2ZQY - chains B and D of the 4 polymer chains in the assembly; structure by X-ray diffraction, 2.60 A resolution.

[Chain B (and D)]
Molecule: L-lactate dehydrogenase
From: Lactobacillus casei
Notes: EC 1.1.1.27; chain D of this document is another copy of the same molecule, construct and numbering; everything in this record applies to it too
UniProt: P00343 (LDH_LACCA); the author numbering skips numbers that UniProt does not, so the offset changes along the chain: 12-73 = UniProt 1-62; 75-338 = UniProt 63-326
Chain sequence (326 residues; row label = number of the first residue in the row; note: 1 number in that range is skipped by the numbering (no residue carries it; nothing is unmodelled there)):
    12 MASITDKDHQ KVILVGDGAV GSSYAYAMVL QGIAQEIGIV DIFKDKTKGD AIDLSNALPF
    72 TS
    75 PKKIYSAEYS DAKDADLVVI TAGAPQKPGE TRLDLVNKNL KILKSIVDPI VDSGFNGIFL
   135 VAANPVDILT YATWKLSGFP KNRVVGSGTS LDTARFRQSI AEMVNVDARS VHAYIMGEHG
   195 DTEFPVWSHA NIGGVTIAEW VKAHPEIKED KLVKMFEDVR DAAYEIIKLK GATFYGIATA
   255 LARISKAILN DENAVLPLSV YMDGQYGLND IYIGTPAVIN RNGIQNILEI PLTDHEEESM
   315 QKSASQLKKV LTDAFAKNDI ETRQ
Unresolved in the structure: 12-20, 330-338 (chain D: 12-20, 100-102, 330-338)
UniProt features mapped onto this chain:
  - active site: His-193 (Proton acceptor)
  - binding site (NAD(+)): Val-31, Asp-52, Lys-57, Tyr-83, Gly-97, Ala-98, Ser-119, Ala-136 to Asn-138, Ser-161
  - binding site (substrate): Gln-100, Arg-106, Asn-138 to Asp-141, Asp-166 to Arg-169, Thr-247
  - binding site (beta-D-fructose 1,6-bisphosphate): Arg-171, Arg-183 to His-186
  - modified residue: Tyr-238 (Phosphotyrosine)

[Interface between chain B and chain D]
Pairs across the interface - 77 pairs, chain B then chain D:
  Ser-33(B) / Tyr-249(D)  hydrogen bond
  Ser-34(B) / Tyr-37(D)
  Ser-34(B) / Tyr-249(D)
  Tyr-37(B) / Ser-34(D)
  Tyr-37(B) / Tyr-37(D)  hydrophobic
  Tyr-37(B) / Ala-38(D)
  Tyr-37(B) / Tyr-249(D)  hydrophobic
  Tyr-37(B) / Ala-252(D)
  Tyr-37(B) / Thr-253(D)  hydrogen bond
  Ala-38(B) / Tyr-37(D)
  Ala-38(B) / Leu-41(D)  hydrophobic
  Leu-41(B) / Ala-38(D)  hydrophobic
  Leu-41(B) / Leu-41(D)  hydrophobic
  Leu-41(B) / Gln-42(D)
  Leu-41(B) / Thr-253(D)
  Gln-42(B) / Leu-41(D)
  Asp-56(B) / Leu-243(D)
  Lys-57(B) / Leu-243(D)  hydrogen bond (backbone-backbone)
  Lys-57(B) / Lys-244(D)
  Lys-59(B) / Leu-243(D)
  Gly-60(B) / Leu-243(D)
  Asp-61(B) / Lys-244(D)  salt bridge
  Asp-61(B) / Tyr-249(D)
  Ile-63(B) / Ile-240(D)  hydrophobic
  Ile-63(B) / Leu-243(D)  hydrophobic
  Asp-64(B) / Ile-240(D)
  Asp-64(B) / Lys-244(D)  salt bridge
  Asp-64(B) / Thr-247(D)
  Asp-64(B) / Phe-248(D)  hydrogen bond (side chain-backbone)
  Asp-64(B) / Tyr-249(D)  hydrogen bond (side chain-backbone)
  Asp-64(B) / Gly-250(D)  hydrogen bond (side chain-backbone)
  Leu-65(B) / Tyr-249(D)  hydrophobic
  Ser-66(B) / Arg-169(D)  hydrogen bond (backbone-side chain)
  Asn-67(B) / Leu-165(D)
  Asn-67(B) / Arg-169(D)
  Asn-67(B) / Ile-240(D)
  Ala-68(B) / Tyr-249(D)
  Ala-68(B) / Thr-253(D)
  Pro-70(B) / Ala-168(D)
  Pro-70(B) / Arg-169(D)
  Pro-70(B) / Gln-172(D)
  Phe-71(B) / Leu-165(D)  hydrophobic
  Phe-71(B) / Ala-168(D)  hydrophobic
  Phe-71(B) / Thr-253(D)
  Phe-71(B) / Ala-254(D)  hydrophobic
  Leu-165(B) / Asn-67(D)
  Leu-165(B) / Phe-71(D)  hydrophobic
  Ala-168(B) / Pro-70(D)
  Ala-168(B) / Phe-71(D)  hydrophobic
  Arg-169(B) / Ser-66(D)  hydrogen bond (side chain-backbone)
  Arg-169(B) / Asn-67(D)
  Gln-172(B) / Pro-70(D)
  Ile-240(B) / Gly-60(D)
  Ile-240(B) / Ile-63(D)  hydrophobic
  Ile-240(B) / Asp-64(D)
  Ile-240(B) / Asn-67(D)
  Leu-243(B) / Asp-56(D)
  Leu-243(B) / Lys-57(D)
  Leu-243(B) / Gly-60(D)
  Leu-243(B) / Ile-63(D)  hydrophobic
  Lys-244(B) / Lys-57(D)
  Lys-244(B) / Gly-60(D)
  Lys-244(B) / Asp-61(D)  salt bridge
  Lys-244(B) / Asp-64(D)  salt bridge
  Thr-247(B) / Asp-64(D)
  Phe-248(B) / Asp-64(D)  hydrogen bond (backbone-side chain)
  Tyr-249(B) / Ser-33(D)  hydrogen bond
  Tyr-249(B) / Tyr-37(D)  hydrophobic
  Tyr-249(B) / Asp-61(D)
  Tyr-249(B) / Asp-64(D)  hydrogen bond (backbone-side chain)
  Tyr-249(B) / Leu-65(D)  hydrophobic
  Gly-250(B) / Asp-64(D)  hydrogen bond (backbone-side chain)
  Ala-252(B) / Tyr-37(D)
  Thr-253(B) / Tyr-37(D)  hydrogen bond
  Thr-253(B) / Ala-68(D)
  Thr-253(B) / Phe-71(D)
  Ala-254(B) / Phe-71(D)  hydrophobic
Interface residues without a listed pair, chain B (37 interface residues in all): Leu-69, Thr-72, Ala-236, Arg-257
Interface residues without a listed pair, chain D (37 interface residues in all): Lys-59, Thr-72, Ala-236, Glu-239, Arg-257

[Summary]
The chain B/chain D interface involves 37 residues from each chain, with 13 hydrogen bonds and 4 salt bridges.
Among the polar pairs are Asp-61(B)/Lys-244(D), Asp-64(B)/Lys-244(D) and Ser-33(B)/Tyr-249(D).
Both chains are L-lactate dehydrogenase (Lactobacillus casei). Entry 2ZQY (T-state structure of allosteric
L-lactate dehydrogenase from Lactobacillus casei) was determined by X-ray diffraction (same publication as
2ZQZ).
